Entry 4LGE (X-ray diffraction, 1.55 A resolution); this record covers chain A.

Chain A:
Molecule: Baculoviral IAP repeat-containing protein 2
Source organism: Homo sapiens
Notes: EC 6.3.2.-
UniProtKB: Q13490 (BIRC2_HUMAN); residues 254-346 here correspond to UniProt positions 260-352 (UniProt number = residue number + 6)
Chain sequence (115 residues; numbered 232 to 346; the number before each row is that of its first residue):
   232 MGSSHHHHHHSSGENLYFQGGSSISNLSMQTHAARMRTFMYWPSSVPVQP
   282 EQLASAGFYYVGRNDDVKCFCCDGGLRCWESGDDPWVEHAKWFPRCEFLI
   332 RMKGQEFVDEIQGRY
Disordered / not traced: 232-254
Construct notes: initiating methionine (232); expression tag (233-253)
Metal / ion sites: Zn2+: C300, C303, H320, C327
Residues lining bound ligands: 1Y0 ((4S,6aR,7aS)-5-{(2S)-2-cyclohexyl-2-[(N-methyl-L-alanyl)amino]acetyl}-N-[(4R)-3,4-dihydro-2H-chromen-4-yl]octahydro-1H-cyclopropa[4,5]pyrrolo[1,2-a]pyrazine-4-carboxamide): D297, V298, K299, G306, L307, R308, C309, W310, E311, D314, E319, W323, F324
Curated features (UniProtKB/Swiss-Prot):
  - binding site (Zn(2+)): C300, C303, H320, C327

In short:
Bound to chain A: compound 1Y0. The Zn2+ site is built by C300, C303, H320 and C327. Curated annotation
(UniProt) lists 4 Zn2+-binding residues.
Chain A is Baculoviral IAP repeat-containing protein 2 (Homo sapiens); the structure, Crystal structure of
clAP1 BIR3 bound to T3261256, was determined by X-ray diffraction together with 4LGU from the same study.
